PDB entry 5K36 | X-ray diffraction, 3.10 A resolution | chains C and D of the 13 polymer chains in the assembly

[Chain C]
Molecule: Exosome complex component RRP43
Source organism: Saccharomyces cerevisiae (strain ATCC 204508 / S288c)
Reference sequence: P25359 (RRP43_YEAST); numbering as in UniProt (aligned over 1-394)
Chain sequence (394 residues; each row starts with the number of its first residue):
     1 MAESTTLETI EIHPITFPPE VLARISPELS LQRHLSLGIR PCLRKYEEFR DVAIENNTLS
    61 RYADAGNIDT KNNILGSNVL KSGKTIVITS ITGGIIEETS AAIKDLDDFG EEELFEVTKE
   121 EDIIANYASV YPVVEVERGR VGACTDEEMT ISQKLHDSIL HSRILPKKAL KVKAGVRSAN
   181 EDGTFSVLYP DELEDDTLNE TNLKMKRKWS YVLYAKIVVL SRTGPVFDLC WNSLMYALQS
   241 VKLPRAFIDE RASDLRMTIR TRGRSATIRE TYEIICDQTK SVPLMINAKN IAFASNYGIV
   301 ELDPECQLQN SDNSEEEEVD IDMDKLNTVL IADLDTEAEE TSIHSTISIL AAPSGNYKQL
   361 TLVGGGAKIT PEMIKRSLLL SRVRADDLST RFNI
Disordered / not traced: 1-9, 191-203, 251-270, 308-318, 394
From the paper describing this entry:
  - conformationally variable residues (order/disorder transition): Arg251 to Glu270

[Chain D]
Molecule: Exosome complex component RRP46
Source organism: Saccharomyces cerevisiae (strain ATCC 204508 / S288c)
Reference sequence: P53256 (RRP46_YEAST); residues 1-223 here = UniProt positions 1-223
Chain sequence (225 residues; each row starts with the number of its first residue; numbers below 1 keep their minus sign (Gly-1 is residue -1)):
    -1 GSMSVQAEIG ILDHVDGSSE FVSQDTKVIC SVTGPIEPKA RQELPTQLAL EIIVRPAKGV
    59 ATTREKVLED KLRAVLTPLI TRHCYPRQLC QITCQILESG EDEAEFSLRE LSCCINAAFL
   119 ALVDAGIALN SMCASIPIAI IKDTSDIIVD PTAEQLKISL SVHTLALEFV NGGKVVKNVL
   179 LLDSNGDFNE DQLFSLLELG EQKCQELVTN IRRIIQDNIS PRLVV
Disordered / not traced: -1 to 1, 223
Differences from the reference sequence: expression tag (-1 to 0)

[Chain C / chain D interface]
Contacting residue pairs - 58 pairs, chain C then chain D:
  Glu120(C) with Glu152(D); Lys155(D)
  Glu121(C) with Lys140(D), salt bridge; Lys155(D); Ile156(D)
  Asp122(C) with Glu103(D); Lys155(D), salt bridge
  Ile123(C) with Lys155(D), hydrogen bond (backbone-backbone); Ser157(D)
  Ile124(C) with Glu103(D)
  Asp146(C) with Lys64(D)
  Met149(C) with Thr61(D), hydrogen bond (backbone-side chain); Lys64(D)
  Thr150(C) with Val65(D)
  Gln153(C) with Thr61(D); Arg62(D); Val65(D)
  Ser158(C) with Asn183(D)
  His161(C) with Glu103(D)
  Arg163(C) with Asp185(D), salt bridge
  Gly355(C) with Asn187(D)
  Asn356(C) with Asp185(D), hydrogen bond; Phe186(D)
  Tyr357(C) with Gly184(D); Asp185(D); Phe186(D), hydrogen bond (backbone-backbone); Asn187(D); Glu188(D)
  Lys358(C) with Asn183(D); Gly184(D), hydrogen bond (backbone-backbone); Asp185(D), salt bridge
  Gln359(C) with Ser182(D); Asn183(D)
  Leu360(C) with Leu180(D); Asp181(D); Ser182(D), hydrogen bond (backbone-side chain)
  Thr361(C) with Leu180(D); Asp181(D)
  Leu362(C) with Val177(D), hydrophobic; Leu178(D); Leu179(D); Leu180(D), hydrogen bond (backbone-backbone)
  Val363(C) with Leu178(D); Leu179(D), hydrophobic
  Gly364(C) with Asn176(D), hydrogen bond (backbone-side chain); Val177(D), hydrogen bond (backbone-backbone); Leu178(D), hydrogen bond (backbone-backbone)
  Gly365(C) with Pro76(D)
  Ala367(C) with Asn176(D), hydrogen bond (backbone-side chain)
  Lys368(C) with Val174(D); Lys175(D), hydrogen bond (side chain-backbone); Asn176(D)
  Ile369(C) with Asn176(D)
  Pro371(C) with Phe192(D), hydrophobic
  Ile374(C) with Phe192(D), hydrophobic
  Lys375(C) with Glu188(D), salt bridge; Phe192(D)
  Leu378(C) with Glu188(D)
Interface residues without a listed pair, chain C (33 interface residues in all): Ala125, Asp157, Gly366
Interface residues without a listed pair, chain D (32 interface residues in all): Ala72, Phe104, Leu158, Leu191, Leu195

[In short]
Chain C and chain D form an interface of 33 and 32 residues respectively, with 12 hydrogen bonds and 5 salt
bridges. Among the polar pairs are Glu121(C)-Lys140(D), Asp122(C)-Lys155(D) and Arg163(C)-Asp185(D). The paper
reports conformational variability at Arg251(C).
Here chain C is Exosome complex component RRP43 and chain D is Exosome complex component RRP46, both from
Saccharomyces cerevisiae (strain ATCC 204508 / S288c). Entry 5K36 (Structure of an eleven component nuclear
RNA exosome complex bound to RNA) was determined by X-ray diffraction.
